PDB entry 7K71 | X-ray diffraction, 2.90 A resolution | chain A

# Chain A
Protein: Phosphatidylinositol 4,5-bisphosphate 3-kinase catalytic subunit alpha isoform
From: Homo sapiens
Notes: EC 2.7.1.153, 2.7.11.1
UniProtKB: P42336 (PK3CA_HUMAN); numbering as in UniProt (aligned over 105-1048)
Sequence (946 residues; each row starts with the number of its first residue):
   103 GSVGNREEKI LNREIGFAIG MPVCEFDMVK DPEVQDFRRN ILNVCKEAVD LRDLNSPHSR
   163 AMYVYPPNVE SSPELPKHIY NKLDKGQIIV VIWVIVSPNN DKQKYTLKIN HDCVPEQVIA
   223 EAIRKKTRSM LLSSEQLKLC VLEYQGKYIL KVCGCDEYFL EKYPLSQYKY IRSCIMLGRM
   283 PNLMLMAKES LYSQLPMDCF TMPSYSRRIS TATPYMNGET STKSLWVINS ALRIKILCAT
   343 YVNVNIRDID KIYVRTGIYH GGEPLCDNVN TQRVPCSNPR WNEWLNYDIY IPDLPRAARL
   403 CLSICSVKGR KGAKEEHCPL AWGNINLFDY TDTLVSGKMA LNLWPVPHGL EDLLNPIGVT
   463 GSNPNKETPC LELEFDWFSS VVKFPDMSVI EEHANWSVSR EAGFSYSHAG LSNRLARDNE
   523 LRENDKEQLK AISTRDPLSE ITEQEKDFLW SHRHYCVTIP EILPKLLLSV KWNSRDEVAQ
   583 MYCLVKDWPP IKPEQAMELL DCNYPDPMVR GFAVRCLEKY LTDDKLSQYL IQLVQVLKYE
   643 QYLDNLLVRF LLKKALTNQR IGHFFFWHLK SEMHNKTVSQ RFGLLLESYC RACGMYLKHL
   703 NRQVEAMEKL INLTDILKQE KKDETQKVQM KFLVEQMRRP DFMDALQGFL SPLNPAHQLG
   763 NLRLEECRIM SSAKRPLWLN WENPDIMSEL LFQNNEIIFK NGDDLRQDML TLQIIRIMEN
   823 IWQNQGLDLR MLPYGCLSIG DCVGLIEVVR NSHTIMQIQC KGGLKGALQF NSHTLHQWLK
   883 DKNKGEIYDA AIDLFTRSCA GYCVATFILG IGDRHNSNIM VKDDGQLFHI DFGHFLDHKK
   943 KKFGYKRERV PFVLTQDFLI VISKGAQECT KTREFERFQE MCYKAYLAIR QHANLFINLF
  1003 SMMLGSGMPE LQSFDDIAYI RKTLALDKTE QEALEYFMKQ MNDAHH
Unresolved in the structure: 103-108, 232-246, 309-323, 346-350, 377-380, 410-415, 501-523, 864-872, 940-955, 1045-1048
Differences from the reference sequence: expression tag (103-104)
Ligand contacts: VYP (2-(morpholin-4-yl)[4,5'-bipyrimidin]-2'-amine): Met-772, Ile-800, Lys-802, Asp-805, Leu-807, Asp-810, Tyr-836, Ile-848, Glu-849, Val-850, Val-851, Met-922, Phe-930, Ile-932, Asp-933

# Overview
Bound to chain A: compound VYP.
Chain A is Phosphatidylinositol 4,5-bisphosphate 3-kinase catalytic subunit alpha isoform (Homo sapiens); the
structure, Crystal structure of PI3Kalpha inhibitor 4-0686, was determined by X-ray diffraction together with
7K6M, 7K6N and 7K6O from the same study.
